PDB entry 7Z4Q | X-ray diffraction, 2.10 A resolution | chain A

== Chain A ==
Protein: Pyruvate kinase
Organism: Plasmodium falciparum 3D7
Notes: EC 2.7.1.40
UniProtKB: C6KTA4 (C6KTA4_PLAF7); residue numbers follow UniProt; this construct covers 1-511
Amino-acid sequence (519 residues; numbered 1 to 519; the number before each row is that of its first residue):
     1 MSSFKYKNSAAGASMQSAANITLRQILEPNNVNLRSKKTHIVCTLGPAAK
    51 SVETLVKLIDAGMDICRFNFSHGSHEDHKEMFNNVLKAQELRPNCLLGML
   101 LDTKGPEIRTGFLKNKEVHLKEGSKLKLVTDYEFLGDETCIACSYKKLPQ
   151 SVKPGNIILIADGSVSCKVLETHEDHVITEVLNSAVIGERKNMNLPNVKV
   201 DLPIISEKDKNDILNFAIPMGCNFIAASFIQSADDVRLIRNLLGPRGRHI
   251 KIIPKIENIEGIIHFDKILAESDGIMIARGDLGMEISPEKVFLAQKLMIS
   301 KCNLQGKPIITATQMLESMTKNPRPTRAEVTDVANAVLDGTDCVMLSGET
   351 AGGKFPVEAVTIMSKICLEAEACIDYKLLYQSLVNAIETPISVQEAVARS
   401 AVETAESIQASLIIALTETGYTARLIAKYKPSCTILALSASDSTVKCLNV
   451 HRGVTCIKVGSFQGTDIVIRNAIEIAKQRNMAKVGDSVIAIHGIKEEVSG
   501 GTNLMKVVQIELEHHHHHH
Unresolved in the structure: 1-12, 496-499, 514-519
Differences from the reference sequence: engineered mutation A49 (Cys in C6KTA4); expression tag (512-519)
Metal / ion sites: Mg2+ near E257 (its only coordinating residue here)

== In short ==
Chain A is Pyruvate kinase (Plasmodium falciparum 3D7); the structure, Plasmodium falciparum pyruvate kinase
mutant - C49A, was determined by X-ray diffraction together with 7Z4M, 7Z4N and 7Z4R from the same study.
